7LJJ - chain A; structure by X-ray diffraction, 1.90 A resolution.

== Chain A ==
Molecule: Exo-alpha-L-galactosidase
Source organism: Bacteroides plebeius
UniProtKB: B5CYA5 (B5CYA5_BACPM); numbering as in UniProt (aligned over 22-597)
Chain sequence (599 residues; numbered -1 to 597; the number before each row is that of its first residue; numbers below 1 keep their minus sign (Met-1 is residue -1)):
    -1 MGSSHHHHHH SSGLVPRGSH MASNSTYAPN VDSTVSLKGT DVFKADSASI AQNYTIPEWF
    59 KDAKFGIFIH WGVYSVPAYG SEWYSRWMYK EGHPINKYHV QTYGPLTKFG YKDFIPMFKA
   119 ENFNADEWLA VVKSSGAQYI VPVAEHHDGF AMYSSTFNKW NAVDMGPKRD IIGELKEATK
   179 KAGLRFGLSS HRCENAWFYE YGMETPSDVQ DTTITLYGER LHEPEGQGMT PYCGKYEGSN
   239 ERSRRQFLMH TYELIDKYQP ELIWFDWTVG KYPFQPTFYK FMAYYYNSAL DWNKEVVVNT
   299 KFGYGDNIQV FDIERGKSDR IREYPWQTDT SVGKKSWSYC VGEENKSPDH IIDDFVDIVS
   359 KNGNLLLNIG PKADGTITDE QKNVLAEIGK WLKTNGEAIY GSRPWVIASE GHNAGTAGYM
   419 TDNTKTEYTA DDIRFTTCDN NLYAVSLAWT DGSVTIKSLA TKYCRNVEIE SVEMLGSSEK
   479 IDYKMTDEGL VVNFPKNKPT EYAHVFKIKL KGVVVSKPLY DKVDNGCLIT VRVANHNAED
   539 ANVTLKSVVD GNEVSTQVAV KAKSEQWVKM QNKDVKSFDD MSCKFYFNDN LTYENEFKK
Disordered / not traced: -1 to 35, 412-415, 596-597
Construct notes: initiating methionine (-1); expression tag (0-21)
Bound ions: Ca2+: Asp347, Asp351, Leu445, Tyr500

== Summary ==
The Ca2+ site is built by Asp347, Asp351, Leu445 and Tyr500.
Chain A is Exo-alpha-L-galactosidase (Bacteroides plebeius); the structure, Structure of the
Exo-alpha-L-galactosidase BpGH29 from Bacteroides plebeius, was determined by X-ray diffraction, deposited
together with 7LH6, 7LHA, 7LJ2, 7LK7 and 7LNP.
